PDB entry 5U7M | X-ray diffraction, 3.02 A resolution | chains B and G of the 6 polymer chains in the assembly

== Chain B ==
Molecule: Envelope glycoprotein gp160
Source organism: Human immunodeficiency virus 1
UniProtKB: Q2N0S5 (Q2N0S5_9HIV1); residues 512-664 here correspond to UniProt positions 509-661 (UniProt number = residue number - 3)
Amino-acid sequence (153 residues; numbered 512 to 664; the number before each row is that of its first residue):
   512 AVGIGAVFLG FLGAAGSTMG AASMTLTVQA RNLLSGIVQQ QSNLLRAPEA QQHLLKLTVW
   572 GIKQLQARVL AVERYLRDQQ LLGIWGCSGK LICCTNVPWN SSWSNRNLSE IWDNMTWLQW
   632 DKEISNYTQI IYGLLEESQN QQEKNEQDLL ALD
Not modelled in the structure: 512-517, 548-568
Disulfides: Cys598-Cys604
Covalently attached groups: N-acetylglucosamine (NAG) linked to Asn611, Asn618, Asn637
Sequence notes: engineered mutation Pro559 (Ile556 in Q2N0S5), Cys605 (Thr602 in Q2N0S5)

== Chain G ==
Molecule: Envelope glycoprotein gp160
Source organism: Human immunodeficiency virus 1
UniProtKB: Q2N0S5 (Q2N0S5_9HIV1); the construct lacks a stretch of the UniProt sequence and is renumbered around it, so the offset changes along the chain: 31-137 = UniProt 30-136; 146-185 = UniProt 137-176; 190-309 = UniProt 189-308; 312-321 = UniProt 309-318; 2 more segments
Amino-acid sequence (481 residues; row label = number of the first residue in the row; note: 15 numbers in that range are skipped by the numbering (no residue carries them; nothing is unmodelled there); a row labelled like 185A-185L holds insertion residues (185A, then the next letters in order)):
    31 AENLWVTVYY GVPVWKDAET TLFCASDAKA YETEKHNVWA THACVPTDPN PQEIHLENVT
    91 EEFNMWKNNM VEQMHTDIIS LWDQSLKPCV KLTPLCVTLQ CTNVTNN
   146 ITDDMRGELK NCSFNMTTEL RDKKQKVYSL FYRLDVVQIN
185A-185L ENQGNRSNNSNK
   190 EYRLINCNTS AITQACPKVS FEPIPIHYCA PAGFAILKCK DKKFNGTGPC PSVSTVQCTH
   250 GIKPVVSTQL LLNGSLAEEE VMIRSENITN NAKNILVQFN TPVQINCTRP NNNTRKSIRI
   312 GPGQAFYATG
  321A D
   322 IIGDIRQAHC NVSKATWNET LGKVVKQLRK HFGNNTIIRF ANSSGGDLEV TTHSFNCGGE
   382 FFYCNTSGLF NSTWISN
   400 TSVQGSNSTG SNDSITLPCR IKQIINMWQR IGQAMYAPPI QGVIRCVSNI TGLILTRDGG
   460 STNSTTETFR PGGGDMRDNW RSELYKYKVV KIEPLGVAPT RCKRRVVGRR RRRR
Not modelled in the structure: 62-64, 146-150, 185A-185L, 400-410, 506-513
Disulfides: Cys54-Cys74, Cys119-Cys205, Cys126-Cys196, Cys131-Cys157, Cys218-Cys247, Cys228-Cys239, Cys296-Cys331, Cys378-Cys445, Cys385-Cys418
Covalently attached groups: glycan linked to Asn88, Asn137, Asn262, Asn332; N-acetylglucosamine (NAG) linked to Asn133, Asn156, Asn160, Asn197, Asn234, Asn276, Asn295, Asn301, Asn339, Asn355, Asn363, Asn386, Asn392, Asn448
Sequence notes: engineered mutation Asn332 (Thr330 in Q2N0S5), Cys501 (Ala498 in Q2N0S5), Arg509 (Glu506 in Q2N0S5), Arg510 (Lys507 in Q2N0S5), Arg512 (Ala509 in Q2N0S5), Arg513 (Val510 in Q2N0S5)
Small-molecule neighbours: 83G (1-[(2R)-4-(benzenecarbonyl)-2-methylpiperazin-1-yl]-2-(4-methoxy-1H-pyrrolo[2,3-b]pyridin-3-yl)ethane-1,2-dione): Ile108, Ile109, Trp112, Asp113, Leu116, Val255, Glu370, Ser375, Phe376, Phe382, Tyr384, Ile424, Asn425, Met426, Trp427, Gln432, Ala433, Met434, Met475
From the paper describing this entry:
  - binding site for 83G: Trp112, Asp113, Leu116, Val255, Ser375, Phe382, Ile424, Met426, Trp427, Gln432, Met434, Met475
  - conformationally variable residues (loop rearrangement, side-chain flip): Trp112, Ile423 to Tyr435
  - contacts within the chain: Thr257-Trp427

== How chain B and chain G interact ==
Disulfides between the chains: Cys605(B)-Cys501(G)
Contacting residue pairs (106; chain B residue first):
  Leu520(B) - Ile84(G)
  Gly521(B) - Ile84(G)
  Phe522(B) - Ile84(G)
  Phe522(B) - Thr244(G)
  Leu523(B) - Pro43(G)  hydrophobic
  Leu523(B) - Leu86(G)
  Leu523(B) - Ile491(G)  hydrophobic
  Gly524(B) - Ile84(G)
  Ala525(B) - Pro43(G)
  Ala526(B) - Pro43(G)  hydrophobic
  Ala526(B) - Trp45(G)  hydrophobic
  Ala526(B) - Val89(G)  hydrophobic
  Gly527(B) - Glu87(G)
  Gly527(B) - Asn88(G)
  Gly527(B) - Val89(G)
  Leu537(B) - Tyr39(G)  hydrophobic
  Leu537(B) - Tyr40(G)
  Leu537(B) - Gly41(G)
  Leu537(B) - Val42(G)  hydrophobic
  Gln540(B) - Gly41(G)  hydrogen bond (side chain-backbone)
  Gln540(B) - Pro43(G)
  Leu544(B) - Tyr40(G)
  Leu544(B) - Ala221(G)
  Leu544(B) - Gly222(G)  hydrogen bond (backbone-backbone)
  Leu544(B) - Pro493(G)  hydrophobic
  Leu545(B) - Ala221(G)
  Thr569(B) - Gln114(G)
  Val570(B) - Leu111(G)  hydrophobic
  Val570(B) - Gln114(G)  hydrogen bond (backbone-side chain)
  Trp571(B) - Cys54(G)  hydrophobic
  Trp571(B) - Ala70(G)  hydrogen bond (side chain-backbone)
  Trp571(B) - Ala73(G)
  Trp571(B) - Leu111(G)  hydrophobic
  Trp571(B) - Tyr217(G)  hydrophobic
  Lys574(B) - Thr51(G)
  Lys574(B) - Leu52(G)  hydrogen bond (side chain-backbone)
  Lys574(B) - Gln103(G)  hydrogen bond
  Lys574(B) - Asp107(G)  salt bridge
  Lys574(B) - Tyr217(G)
  Gln575(B) - Phe53(G)
  Ala578(B) - Thr51(G)
  Ala578(B) - Pro220(G)  hydrophobic
  Leu581(B) - Phe223(G)  hydrophobic
  Ala582(B) - Ala221(G)  hydrophobic
  Arg585(B) - Gly222(G)
  Arg585(B) - Lys490(G)
  Arg585(B) - Ile491(G)  hydrogen bond (side chain-backbone)
  Arg585(B) - Glu492(G)
  Tyr586(B) - Tyr40(G)
  Asp589(B) - Pro493(G)
  Asp589(B) - Leu494(G)
  Gln590(B) - Tyr40(G)  hydrogen bond
  Leu592(B) - Leu494(G)  hydrophobic
  Leu593(B) - Tyr40(G)  hydrophobic
  Leu593(B) - Leu494(G)  hydrophobic
  Trp596(B) - Val38(G)  hydrophobic
  Trp596(B) - Arg503(G)  hydrogen bond (backbone-side chain)
  Gly597(B) - Arg503(G)
  Lys601(B) - Arg504(G)
  Leu602(B) - Val38(G)
  Leu602(B) - Tyr39(G)
  Leu602(B) - Tyr40(G)  hydrogen bond (backbone-backbone)
  Ile603(B) - Val38(G)
  Ile603(B) - Tyr39(G)  hydrophobic
  Cys604(B) - Thr37(G)
  Cys604(B) - Val38(G)  hydrogen bond (backbone-backbone)
  Cys605(B) - Thr37(G)
  Cys605(B) - Cys501(G)  disulfide
  Cys605(B) - Arg503(G)  hydrogen bond (backbone-side chain)
  Thr606(B) - Trp35(G)
  Thr606(B) - Val36(G)  hydrogen bond (side chain-backbone)
  Thr606(B) - Cys501(G)
  Thr606(B) - Lys502(G)
  Thr606(B) - Arg503(G)
  Asn607(B) - Lys502(G)
  Asn607(B) - Arg503(G)  hydrogen bond (side chain-backbone)
  Asn607(B) - Arg504(G)
  Val608(B) - Trp35(G)
  Val608(B) - Val36(G)  hydrogen bond (backbone-backbone)
  Pro609(B) - Leu34(G)
  Pro609(B) - Trp35(G)
  Trp610(B) - Leu34(G)  hydrogen bond (backbone-backbone)
  Trp610(B) - Val36(G)  hydrophobic
  Trp610(B) - Pro498(G)  hydrophobic
  Leu619(B) - Arg500(G)
  Ile622(B) - Pro498(G)  hydrophobic
  Trp623(B) - Tyr39(G)
  Trp623(B) - Ala497(G)  hydrophobic
  Trp623(B) - Pro498(G)  hydrogen bond (side chain-backbone)
  Trp628(B) - Tyr39(G)  hydrophobic
  Trp628(B) - Val42(G)  hydrophobic
  Trp628(B) - Val44(G)
  Trp628(B) - Ala497(G)  hydrophobic
  Leu629(B) - Pro43(G)
  Leu629(B) - Val44(G)  hydrophobic
  Leu629(B) - Trp45(G)  hydrophobic
  Trp631(B) - Val496(G)  hydrogen bond (side chain-backbone)
  Trp631(B) - Pro498(G)
  Asp632(B) - Val44(G)
  Asp632(B) - Lys46(G)
  Ile642(B) - Val36(G)  hydrophobic
  Ile642(B) - Val496(G)  hydrophobic
  Tyr643(B) - Leu494(G)
  Leu646(B) - Val38(G)  hydrophobic
  Gln650(B) - Arg503(G)
  Gln653(B) - Arg503(G)  hydrogen bond
Also at the interface, not in a pair above, chain B (57 interface residues in all): Met530, Ala533, Ser534, Thr536, Cys598, Trp614, Lys633
Also at the interface, not in a pair above, chain G (52 interface residues in all): Ser110, Ile215, Ala224, Gly495, Thr499

== Summary ==
Chain B and chain G form an interface of 57 and 52 residues respectively; the contacts include 1 disulfide
bond, 19 hydrogen bonds and 1 salt bridge. Among the polar pairs are Lys574(B)-Asp107(G), Gln540(B)-Gly41(G)
and Val570(B)-Gln114(G). The paper reports a binding site for 83G at Trp112(G), Asp113(G) and Leu116(G) among
others; conformational variability at Trp112(G) and Ile423(G).
Chain B is Envelope glycoprotein gp160 and chain G is Envelope glycoprotein gp160, both from Human
immunodeficiency virus 1; the structure, Crystal Structure of HIV-1 BG505 SOSIP.664 Prefusion Env Trimer Bound
to Small Molecule HIV-1 Entry Inhibitor ..., was determined by X-ray diffraction, deposited together with
5U7O.
